Entry 8SJD (electron microscopy, 5.10 A resolution (low resolution: residue-level contacts below are approximate; hydrogen-bond / salt-bridge calls are withheld)); this record covers chains C and F of the 10 polymer chains in the assembly.

[Chain C]
Name: Hermes transposase
Organism: Musca domestica
UniProt: Q25438 (Q25438_MUSDO); residue numbers follow UniProt; this construct covers 1-612
Amino-acid sequence (612 residues; each row starts with the number of its first residue):
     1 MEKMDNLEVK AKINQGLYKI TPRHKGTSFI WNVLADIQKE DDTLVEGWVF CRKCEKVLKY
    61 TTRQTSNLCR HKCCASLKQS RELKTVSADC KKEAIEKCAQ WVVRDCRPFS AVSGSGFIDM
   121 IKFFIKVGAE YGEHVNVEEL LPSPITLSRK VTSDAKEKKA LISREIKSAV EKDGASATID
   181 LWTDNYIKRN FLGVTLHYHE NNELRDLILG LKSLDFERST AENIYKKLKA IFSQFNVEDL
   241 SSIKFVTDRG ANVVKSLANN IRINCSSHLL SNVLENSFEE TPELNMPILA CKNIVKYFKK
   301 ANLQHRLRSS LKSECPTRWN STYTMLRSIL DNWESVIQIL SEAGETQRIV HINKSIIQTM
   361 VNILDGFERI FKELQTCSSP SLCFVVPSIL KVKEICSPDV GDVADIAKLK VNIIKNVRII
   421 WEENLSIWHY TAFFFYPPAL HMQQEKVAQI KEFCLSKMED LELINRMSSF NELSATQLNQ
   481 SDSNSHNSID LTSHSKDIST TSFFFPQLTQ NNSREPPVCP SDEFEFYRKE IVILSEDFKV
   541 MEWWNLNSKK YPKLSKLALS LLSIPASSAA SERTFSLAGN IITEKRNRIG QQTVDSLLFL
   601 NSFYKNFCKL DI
Unresolved in the structure: 1-80, 463-517, 610-612
Sequence notes: engineered mutation Glu2 (Gln in Q25438), Gly128 (Lys in Q25438)

[Chain F]
Molecule: 46-nt DNA strand
Sequence (46 nucleotides; row label = number of the first residue in the row):
     2 AGAGAACTTC AACAAGCCAC AGGCAAACGT AAGCCACATA GATAAG

[How chain C and chain F interact]
Residue-residue contacts (4; chain C residue first):
  Thr146(C) with DC38(F)
  Glu584(C) with DA46(F)
  Asn587(C) with DA45(F); DA46(F)
Other interface residues (no listed pair), chain C (7 interface residues in all): Leu141, Ile145, Lys585, Arg588
Other interface residues (no listed pair), chain F (8 interface residues in all): DA39, DT40, DA41, DT44, DG47

[Overview]
The interface between chain C and chain F involves 7 residues on one side and 8 on the other.
Chain C is Hermes transposase (Musca domestica) and chain F is a 46-nt DNA strand; the structure, Cryo-EM
structure of the Hermes transposase bound to two right-ends of its DNA transposon, was determined by electron
microscopy (same publication as 8EB5 and 8EDG).
